Entry 1M19 (X-ray diffraction, 2.30 A resolution); this record covers chains I and C of the 10 polymer chains in the assembly.

[Chain I]
Molecule: Palindromic 146 Base Pair DNA Fragment
Sequence (146 nucleotides; row label = number of the first residue in the row):
     1 ATCAATATCCACCTGCAGATTCTACCAAAAGTGTATTTGGAAACTGCTCC
    51 ATCAAAAGGCATGTTCAGCGGAATTCCGCTGAACATGCCTTTTGATGGAG
   101 CAGTTTCCAAATACACTTTTGGTAGAATCTGCAGGTGGATATTGAT
Residues lining bound ligands:
  - gamma-amino-butanoic acid / beta-alanine / 3-amino-(dimethylpropylamine) / IMT / 4-amino-(1-methylpyrrole)-2-carboxylic acid, molecule 1: DG31, DT32, DG33, DT34, DA35, DT36
  - gamma-amino-butanoic acid / beta-alanine / 3-amino-(dimethylpropylamine) / IMT / 4-amino-(1-methylpyrrole)-2-carboxylic acid, molecule 2: DG40, DA41, DA42, DA43, DC44, DT45, DG46, DC47, DT48
  - gamma-amino-butanoic acid / beta-alanine / 3-amino-(dimethylpropylamine) / IMT / 4-amino-(1-methylpyrrole)-2-carboxylic acid, molecule 3: DC69, DG70, DG71, DA72, DA73, DT74, DT75, DC76
  - gamma-amino-butanoic acid / beta-alanine / 3-amino-(dimethylpropylamine) / IMT / 4-amino-(1-methylpyrrole)-2-carboxylic acid, molecule 4: DC101, DA102, DG103, DT104, DT105, DT106, DC107, DC108
  - gamma-amino-butanoic acid / beta-alanine / 3-amino-(dimethylpropylamine) / IMT / 4-amino-(1-methylpyrrole)-2-carboxylic acid, molecule 5: DA111, DT112, DA113, DC114, DA115, DC116, DT117, DT118, DT119

[Chain C]
Protein: Histone H2A type 1
From: Xenopus laevis
Reference sequence: P06897 (H2A1_XENLA); residues 801-929 here correspond to UniProt positions 2-130 (UniProt number = residue number - 799)
Amino-acid sequence (129 residues; numbered 801 to 929; the number before each row is that of its first residue):
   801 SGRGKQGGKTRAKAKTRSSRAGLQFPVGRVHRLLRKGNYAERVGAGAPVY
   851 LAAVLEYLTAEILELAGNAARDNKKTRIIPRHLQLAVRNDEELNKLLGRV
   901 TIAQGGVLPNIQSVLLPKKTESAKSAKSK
Unresolved in the structure: 801-813, 921-929
Construct notes: conflict Arg899 (Gly100 in P06897)
Curated features (UniProtKB/Swiss-Prot):
  - modified residue: Ser801 (N-acetylserine), Lys805 (N6-(2-hydroxyisobutyryl)lysine), Lys809 (N6-(2-hydroxyisobutyryl)lysine), Lys836 (N6-(2-hydroxyisobutyryl)lysine), Lys874 (N6-(2-hydroxyisobutyryl)lysine), Lys875 (N6-(2-hydroxyisobutyryl)lysine), Lys895 (N6-(2-hydroxyisobutyryl)lysine), Gln904 (N5-methylglutamine), Lys918 (N6-(2-hydroxyisobutyryl)lysine)
  - cross-link (Glycyl lysine isopeptide (Lys-Gly)): Lys813 (interchain with G-Cter in ubiquitin), Lys815 (interchain with G-Cter in ubiquitin), Lys919 (interchain with G-Cter in ubiquitin)

[Chain I / chain C interface]
Contacting residue pairs (12):
  DA19(I) - Arg877(C)  sugar contact
  DA28(I) - Arg832(C)  salt bridge to the phosphate
  DA29(I) - Gly828(C)  sugar contact
  DA29(I) - Arg829(C)  sugar contact
  DA29(I) - Arg832(C)  salt bridge to the phosphate
  DA30(I) - Thr816(C)  phosphate contact
  DA30(I) - Arg817(C)  salt bridge to the phosphate
  DA30(I) - Gly828(C)  phosphate contact
  DG31(I) - Ala814(C)  phosphate contact
  DG31(I) - Lys815(C)  phosphate contact
  DG31(I) - Arg820(C)  salt bridge to the phosphate
  DT38(I) - Arg842(C)  hydrogen bond to the sugar
Other interface residues (no listed pair), chain I (7 interface residues in all): DA11
Other interface residues (no listed pair), chain C (11 interface residues in all): Lys874

[In short]
7 residues of chain I and 11 residues of chain C are in contact; the contacts include 1 hydrogen bond and 4
salt bridges. Polar pairs include DT38(I)-Arg842(C), DA28(I)-Arg832(C) and DA29(I)-Arg832(C).
Here chain I is Palindromic 146 Base Pair DNA Fragment and chain C is Histone H2A type 1 (Xenopus laevis).
Entry 1M19 (Ligand binding alters the structure and dynamics of nucleosomal DNA) was determined by X-ray
diffraction, deposited together with 1M18 and 1M1A.
